7B0I - chains A and C of the 4 polymer chains in the assembly; structure by X-ray diffraction, 3.00 A resolution.

# Chain A
Protein: Splicing factor 3B subunit 3
Source organism: Homo sapiens
Reference sequence: Q15393 (SF3B3_HUMAN); the construct lacks a stretch of the UniProt sequence, so the offset changes along the chain: 1-441 = UniProt 1-441; 768-1067 = UniProt 768-1067; 1068-1199 = UniProt 1086-1217
Sequence (899 residues; numbered -9 to 1207; 318 numbers in that range are skipped by the numbering (no residue carries them; nothing is unmodelled there); the number before each row is that of its first residue; numbers below 1 keep their minus sign (Gly-9 is residue -9)):
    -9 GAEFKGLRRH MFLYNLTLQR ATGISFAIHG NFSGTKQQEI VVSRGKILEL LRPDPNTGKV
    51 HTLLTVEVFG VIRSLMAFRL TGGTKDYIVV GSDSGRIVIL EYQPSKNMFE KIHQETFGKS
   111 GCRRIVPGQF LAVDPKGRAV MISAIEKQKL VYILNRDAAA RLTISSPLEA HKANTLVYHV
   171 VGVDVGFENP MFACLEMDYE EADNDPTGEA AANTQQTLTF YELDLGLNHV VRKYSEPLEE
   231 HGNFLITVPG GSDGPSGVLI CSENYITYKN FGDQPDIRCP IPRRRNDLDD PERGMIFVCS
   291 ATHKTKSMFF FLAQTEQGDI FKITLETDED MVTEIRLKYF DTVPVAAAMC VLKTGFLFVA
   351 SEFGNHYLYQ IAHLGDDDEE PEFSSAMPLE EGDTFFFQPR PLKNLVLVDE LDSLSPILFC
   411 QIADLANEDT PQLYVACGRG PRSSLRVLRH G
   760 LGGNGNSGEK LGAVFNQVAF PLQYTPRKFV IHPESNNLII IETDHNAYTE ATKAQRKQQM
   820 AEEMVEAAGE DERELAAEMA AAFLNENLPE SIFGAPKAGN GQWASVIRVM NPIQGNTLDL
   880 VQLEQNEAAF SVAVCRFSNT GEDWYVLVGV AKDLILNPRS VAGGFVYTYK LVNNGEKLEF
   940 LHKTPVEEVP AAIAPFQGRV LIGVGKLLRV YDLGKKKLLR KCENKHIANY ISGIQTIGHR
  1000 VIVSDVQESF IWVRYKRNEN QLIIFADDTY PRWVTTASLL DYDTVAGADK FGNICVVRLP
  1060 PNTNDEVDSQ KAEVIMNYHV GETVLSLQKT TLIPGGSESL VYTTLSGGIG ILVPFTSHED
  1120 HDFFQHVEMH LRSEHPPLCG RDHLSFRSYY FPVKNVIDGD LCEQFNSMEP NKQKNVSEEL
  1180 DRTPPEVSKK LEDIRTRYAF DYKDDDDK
Unresolved in the structure: -9 to -2, 760-772, 827-830, 1198-1207
Differences from the reference sequence: expression tag (-9 to 0, 1200-1207); linker (761-767)
Swiss-Prot annotation at these positions:
  - region: Glu105 to Gln119 (Interaction with PHF5A, SF3B1 and SF3B5), Asn145 to Tyr168 (Interaction with PHF5A, SF3B1 and SF3B5), Asp193 to His231 (Interaction with SF3B1 and SF3B5), Arg786 to His804 (Interaction with SF3B1 and SF3B5), Thr1028 to Lys1049 (Interaction with SF3B1), Thr1082 to Ser1105 (Interaction with SF3B5)
  - site: Gly284 (Interaction with SF3B5), Glu306 (Interaction with SF3B5), Glu352 (Interaction with SF3B5), Arg429 (Interaction with SF3B5), Asn916 (Interaction with SF3B5), Asn988 (Interaction with SF3B1), Lys1153 (Interaction with SF3B1)
  - modified residue: Ser156 (Phosphoserine), Thr1182 (Phosphothreonine)

# Chain C
Protein: Splicing factor 3B subunit 1
Source organism: Homo sapiens
Reference sequence: O75533 (SF3B1_HUMAN); residue numbers follow UniProt; this construct covers 453-1304
Sequence (852 residues; numbered 453 to 1304; the number before each row is that of its first residue):
   453 MKSVNDQPSG NLPFLKPDDI QYFDKLLVDV DESTLSPEEQ KERKIMKLLL KIKNGTPPMR
   513 KAALRQITDK AREFGAGPLF NQILPLLMSP TLEDQERHLL VKVIDRILYK LDDLVRPYVH
   573 KILVVIEPLL IDEDYYARVE GREIISNLAK AAGLATMIST MRPDIDNMDE YVRNTTARAF
   633 AVVASALGIP SLLPFLKAVC KSKKSWQARH TGIKIVQQIA ILMGCAILPH LRSLVEIIEH
   693 GLVDEQQKVR TISALAIAAL AEAATPYGIE SFDSVLKPLW KGIRQHRGKG LAAFLKAIGY
   753 LIPLMDAEYA NYYTREVMLI LIREFQSPDE EMKKIVLKVV KQCCGTDGVE ANYIKTEILP
   813 PFFKHFWQHR MALDRRNYRQ LVDTTVELAN KVGAAEIISR IVDDLKDEAE QYRKMVMETI
   873 EKIMGNLGAA DIDHKLEEQL IDGILYAFQE QTTEDSVMLN GFGTVVNALG KRVKPYLPQI
   933 CGTVLWRLNN KSAKVRQQAA DLISRTAVVM KTCQEEKLMG HLGVVLYEYL GEEYPEVLGS
   993 ILGALKAIVN VIGMHKMTPP IKDLLPRLTP ILKNRHEKVQ ENCIDLVGRI ADRGAEYVSA
  1053 REWMRICFEL LELLKAHKKA IRRATVNTFG YIAKAIGPHD VLATLLNNLK VQERQNRVCT
  1113 TVAIAIVAET CSPFTVLPAL MNEYRVPELN VQNGVLKSLS FLFEYIGEMG KDYIYAVTPL
  1173 LEDALMDRDL VHRQTASAVV QHMSLGVYGF GCEDSLNHLL NYVWPNVFET SPHVIQAVMG
  1233 ALEGLRVAIG PCRMLQYCLQ GLFHPARKVR DVYWKIYNSI YIGSQDALIA HYPRIYNDDK
  1293 NTYIRYELDY IL
Unresolved in the structure: 453-462
Ligand contacts: spliceostatin A (form II) (SJT): Leu1066, Lys1067, Ala1068, His1069, Arg1074, Arg1075, Val1078, Val1110, Cys1111, Val1114, Phe1153, Tyr1157
Swiss-Prot annotation at these positions:
  - region: Gly529 to Arg568 (Interaction with SF3B14), Gln547 to His550 (Interaction with PHF5A), Glu1156, Tyr1157 (Interaction with PHF5A)
  - site: Pro469 (Interaction with RNA), Tyr587 (Interaction with RNA), Glu592 (Interaction with PHF5A), Lys602 (Interaction with SF3B3), Cys677 (Interaction with SF3B3), Cys1035 (Interaction with RNA), Tyr1049 (Interaction with RNA), Leu1141 (Interaction with RNA), Glu1205 (Interaction with SF3B3)
  - modified residue: Ser488 (Phosphoserine), Lys554 (N6-acetyllysine), Lys562 (N6-acetyllysine)
  - mutagenesis: Lys700 (K700E: Does not affect the stability of the SF3B complex interaction with U2AF65. Does not decrease the affinity to RNA)
Reported in the primary citation:
  - mutagenesis - V1078A, V1078I: increased growth in response to SSA and SD6

# Interface between chain A and chain C
Residue-residue contacts - 81 pairs, chain A then chain C:
  Thr71(A) with Leu680(C); Pro681(C)
  Gly72(A) with Leu680(C); Tyr719(C)
  Lys109(A) with Ile1274(C)
  Gly111(A) with Asp1278(C)
  Cys112(A) with Asp1278(C), hydrogen bond (backbone-side chain)
  Arg113(A) with Ile1274(C), hydrogen bond (side chain-backbone); Gly1275(C), hydrogen bond (side chain-backbone); Ser1276(C); Gln1277(C)
  Arg114(A) with Gln1277(C), hydrogen bond (backbone-side chain)
  Asn145(A) with Cys677(C)
  Arg146(A) with Cys677(C); Thr717(C); Tyr719(C)
  Asp147(A) with Cys677(C)
  Ala148(A) with Thr717(C)
  Phe177(A) with Pro681(C), hydrophobic
  Asp214(A) with Lys602(C), salt bridge
  Gly216(A) with Ala638(C)
  Leu217(A) with Asn599(C); Lys602(C)
  Val221(A) with Tyr561(C)
  Leu408(A) with Leu1304(C), hydrophobic
  Arg786(A) with Leu1304(C)
  Phe889(A) with Ile1303(C); Leu1304(C)
  Leu915(A) with Tyr1302(C), hydrophobic
  Asn916(A) with Tyr1298(C); Glu1299(C); Tyr1302(C)
  Pro917(A) with Tyr1298(C), hydrophobic
  Arg918(A) with Tyr1298(C)
  Asn988(A) with Arg1286(C); Tyr1288(C)
  Tyr989(A) with Ile1303(C), hydrophobic
  Ser991(A) with Ile1303(C)
  Val1005(A) with Leu1300(C); Asp1301(C)
  Gln1006(A) with Tyr1284(C), hydrogen bond (side chain-backbone); Pro1285(C); Arg1286(C), hydrogen bond
  Thr1028(A) with Arg1245(C); Gln1248(C), hydrogen bond (backbone-side chain)
  Tyr1029(A) with Ile1241(C); Cys1244(C), hydrophobic; Arg1245(C), hydrogen bond
  Pro1030(A) with Cys1244(C); Gln1248(C)
  Trp1032(A) with Ala1282(C), hydrogen bond (side chain-backbone); Arg1297(C); Leu1300(C); Asp1301(C)
  Lys1049(A) with Leu1300(C), hydrogen bond (side chain-backbone); Asp1301(C); Tyr1302(C), hydrogen bond (side chain-backbone)
  Phe1050(A) with Ile1281(C), hydrophobic; Ala1282(C), hydrophobic; Leu1300(C), hydrophobic
  Gln1124(A) with Phe1202(C)
  Met1128(A) with Glu1160(C); Phe1202(C), hydrophobic
  Leu1143(A) with Tyr1200(C)
  Ser1144(A) with Tyr1200(C)
  Ser1147(A) with Tyr1200(C)
  Tyr1148(A) with Asp1278(C), hydrogen bond; Ala1279(C)
  Tyr1149(A) with Asp1278(C); Ala1279(C); Ala1282(C), hydrophobic; His1283(C), hydrogen bond (backbone-side chain)
  Phe1150(A) with Cys1244(C), hydrophobic; His1283(C)
  Pro1151(A) with Ala1240(C); Ile1241(C); Gly1242(C)
  Val1152(A) with Gly1201(C); Glu1205(C)
  Lys1153(A) with Gly1203(C); Glu1205(C), salt bridge
Interface residues without a listed pair, chain A (51 interface residues in all): Gly73, Ala150, Asn179, His219, Leu1084, His1125
Interface residues without a listed pair, chain C (51 interface residues in all): Ser598, Ser637, His682, Pro718, Lys1163, Cys1204, Val1239, Pro1243, Tyr1273

# Summary
The chain A/chain C interface involves 51 residues from each chain; the contacts include 13 hydrogen bonds and
2 salt bridges. Among the polar pairs are Asp214(A)-Lys602(C), Lys1153(A)-Glu1205(C) and Cys112(A)-Asp1278(C).
Chain C binds spliceostatin A (form II). From the paper: V1078A and V1078I of chain C increase growth in
response to SSA and SD6.
Here chain A is Splicing factor 3B subunit 3 and chain C is Splicing factor 3B subunit 1, both from Homo
sapiens. Entry 7B0I (Structure of a minimal SF3B core in complex with spliceostatin A (form II)) was
determined by X-ray diffraction together with 7B91, 7B92, 7B9C, 7OMF, 7ONB and 7OPI from the same study.
